4HQ8 - chains A and B; structure by X-ray diffraction, 1.95 A resolution.

[Chain A (and B)]
Molecule: Fluorescent protein Dronpa
Notes: chain B of this document is another copy of the same molecule, construct and numbering; everything in this record applies to it too
UniProt: Q5TLG6 (Q5TLG6_9CNID); aligned to UniProt positions 1-224 over residues 1-224
Chain sequence (258 residues; each row starts with the number of its first residue; note: 2 numbers in that range are skipped by the numbering (no residue carries them; nothing is unmodelled there); numbers below 1 keep their minus sign (Met-35 is residue -35)):
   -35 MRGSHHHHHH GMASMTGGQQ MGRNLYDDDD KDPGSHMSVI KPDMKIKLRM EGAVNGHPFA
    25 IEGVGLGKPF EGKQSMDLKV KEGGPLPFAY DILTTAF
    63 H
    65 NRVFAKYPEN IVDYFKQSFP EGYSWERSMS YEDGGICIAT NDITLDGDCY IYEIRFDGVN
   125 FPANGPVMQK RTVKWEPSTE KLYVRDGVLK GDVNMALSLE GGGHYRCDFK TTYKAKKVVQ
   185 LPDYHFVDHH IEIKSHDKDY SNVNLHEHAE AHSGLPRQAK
Disordered / not traced: -35 to 1, 222-224 (chain B: -35 to 0, 221-224)
Sequence notes: expression tag (-35 to 0); engineered mutation Ala60 (Val in Q5TLG6), Ser94 (Asn in Q5TLG6), Ile102 (Asn in Q5TLG6), Gly218 (Glu in Q5TLG6); chromophore (63, 63, 63)
Modified residues: His63 (2-[1-amino-2-(1H-imidazol-5-yl)ethyl]-1-(carboxymethyl)-4-[(4-oxocyclohexa-2,5-dien-1-ylidene)methyl]-1H-imidazol-5-olate; CR8)
Covalently attached groups: covalent link Phe61-His63; covalent link His63-Asn65
Reported in the primary citation:
  - self-association interface (contacts with another copy of this molecule): Ile102
  - conformationally variable residues (side-chain flip): Met40

[Chain A / chain B interface]
Contacting residue pairs (32):
  Asn19(A) - Glu90(B)
  Asn19(A) - Lys178(B)
  Gly20(A) - Thr104(B)
  Glu90(A) - Asn19(B)
  Glu90(A) - Val123(B)
  Glu90(A) - Asn124(B)  hydrogen bond (side chain-backbone)
  Arg91(A) - Val123(B)
  Ser92(A) - Ile100(B)
  Ser92(A) - Asn124(B)
  Ile100(A) - Ser92(B)
  Ile100(A) - Ile102(B)
  Ile102(A) - Ile102(B)  hydrophobic
  Ile102(A) - Asp121(B)
  Ile102(A) - Val123(B)  hydrophobic
  Thr104(A) - Val123(B)
  Arg119(A) - Arg119(B)
  Arg119(A) - Asp121(B)
  Asp121(A) - Ile102(B)
  Asp121(A) - Arg119(B)
  Asp121(A) - Asp121(B)
  Gly122(A) - Ile102(B)
  Val123(A) - Glu90(B)
  Val123(A) - Arg91(B)
  Val123(A) - Ile102(B)  hydrophobic
  Val123(A) - Thr104(B)
  Asn124(A) - Glu90(B)  hydrogen bond (backbone-side chain)
  Asn124(A) - Ser92(B)
  Asn124(A) - Lys174(B)  hydrogen bond (side chain-backbone)
  Asn124(A) - Thr176(B)  hydrogen bond
  Lys174(A) - Asn124(B)  hydrogen bond (backbone-side chain)
  Thr176(A) - Asn124(B)  hydrogen bond
  Lys178(A) - Asn19(B)
Interface residues without a listed pair, chain A (20 interface residues in all): Cys101, Ala103, Pro126, Asp150
Interface residues without a listed pair, chain B (23 interface residues in all): Gly20, Cys101, Ala103, Gly122, Phe125, Pro126, Asp150, Lys154, Thr175

[Overview]
20 residues of chain A face 23 of chain B across their interface; the contacts include 6 hydrogen bonds. Polar
pairs include Glu90(A)-Asn124(B), Asn124(A)-Lys174(B) and Asn124(A)-Thr176(B). The paper reports
conformational variability at Met40(A); a self-association interface involving Ile102(A).
Chain A and chain B are both Fluorescent protein Dronpa; the structure, Crystal structure of a green-to-red
photoconvertible DRONPA, pcDRONPA in the green-on-state, was determined by X-ray diffraction together with
4IZN, 4HQ9 and 4HQC from the same study.
